PDB entry 6KNM | X-ray diffraction, 3.20 A resolution | chains B and A

Chain B:
Molecule: Apelin receptor, Rubredoxin
Source organism: Homo sapiens
UniProt: chimeric construct of P35414, P00268: residues 7-229 from P35414 (APJ_HUMAN) positions 7-229 (same numbers); residues 1001-1054 from P00268 positions 1-54 (UniProt number = residue number - 1000); residues 243-330 from P35414 (APJ_HUMAN) positions 243-330 (same numbers)
Chain sequence (407 residues; numbered -17 to 348; the number before each row is that of its first residue; numbers below 1 keep their minus sign (Met-17 is residue -17)):
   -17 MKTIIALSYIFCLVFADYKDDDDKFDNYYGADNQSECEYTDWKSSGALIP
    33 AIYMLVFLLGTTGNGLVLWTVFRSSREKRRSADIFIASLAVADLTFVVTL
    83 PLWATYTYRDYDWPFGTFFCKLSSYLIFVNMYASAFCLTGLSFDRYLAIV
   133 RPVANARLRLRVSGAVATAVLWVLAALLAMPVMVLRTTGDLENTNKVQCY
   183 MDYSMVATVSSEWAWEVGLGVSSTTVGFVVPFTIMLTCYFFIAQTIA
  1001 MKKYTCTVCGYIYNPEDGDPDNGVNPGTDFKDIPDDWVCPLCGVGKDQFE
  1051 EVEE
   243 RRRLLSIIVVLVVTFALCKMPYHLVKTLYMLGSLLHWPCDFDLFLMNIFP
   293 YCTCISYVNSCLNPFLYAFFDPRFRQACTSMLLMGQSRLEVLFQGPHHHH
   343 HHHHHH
Unresolved in the structure: -17 to 17, 328-348
Sequence notes: initiating methionine (-17); expression tag (-16 to 6, 331-348); engineered mutation Ala117 (Val in P35414), Asn177 (Thr in P35414), Lys261 (Trp in P35414), Leu325 (Cys in P35414), Met326 (Cys in P35414)
Curated features (UniProtKB/Swiss-Prot):
  - site (Required for APELA and APLN/apelin-13 interaction and signaling): Trp85, Arg168
  - glycosylation (N-linked (GlcNAc...) asparagine): Asn15, Asn175
  - binding site (Fe cation): Cys1006, Cys1009, Cys1039, Cys1042
  - modified residue: Met1001 (N-formylmethionine)
Disulfides: Cys19-Cys281, Cys102-Cys181
Ion coordination: Zn2+: Cys1006, Cys1009, Cys1039, Cys1042

Chain A:
Molecule: Single domain antibody JN241
Source organism: Camelus bactrianus
Notes: antibody fragment or engineered binder
Chain sequence (129 residues; each row starts with the number of its first residue):
     1 QVQLVESGGGSVQSGGSLTLSCAASGSTYSSHCMGWFRQAPGKEREGVAL
    51 MTRSRGTSYADSVKGRFTISQDNTKNILYLQMNSLKPEDTAMYYCAAVPR
   101 AGIESGAYCKWNMKDSGSWGQGTQVTVSS
Disulfides: Cys22-Cys95
What the authors report for this chain:
  - mutagenesis - W111A: abolished binding to Apelin receptor, Rubredoxin (chain B)
  - contacts within the chain: Met51-Trp111 (hydrogen bond), Cys33-Trp111 (hydrophobic contact), Leu50-Trp111 (hydrophobic contact), Val98-Trp111 (hydrophobic contact), Cys109-Trp111 (hydrophobic contact)

How chain B and chain A interact:
Pairs across the interface - 62 pairs, chain B then chain A:
  Glu18(B) - Gln71(A)  hydrogen bond (backbone-backbone)
  Glu18(B) - Asp72(A)
  Cys19(B) - Gln71(A)  hydrogen bond (backbone-backbone)
  Cys19(B) - Asn73(A)
  Glu20(B) - Met51(A)
  Glu20(B) - Ser70(A)
  Glu20(B) - Gln71(A)
  Tyr21(B) - Tyr29(A)  hydrophobic
  Tyr21(B) - Cys33(A)
  Tyr21(B) - Met34(A)
  Tyr21(B) - Met51(A)
  Tyr21(B) - Thr52(A)
  Tyr21(B) - Gln71(A)  hydrogen bond
  Tyr21(B) - Arg100(A)
  Thr22(B) - Arg53(A)
  Thr22(B) - Ser54(A)
  Thr22(B) - Arg55(A)
  Thr22(B) - Gly56(A)
  Tyr93(B) - Tyr108(A)
  Phe110(B) - Glu104(A)
  Arg168(B) - Glu104(A)  salt bridge
  Asp172(B) - Asn112(A)
  Asp172(B) - Met113(A)
  Leu173(B) - Tyr108(A)  hydrophobic
  Leu173(B) - Cys109(A)
  Leu173(B) - Met113(A)  hydrophobic
  Glu174(B) - Thr52(A)
  Glu174(B) - Arg53(A)  hydrogen bond (side chain-backbone)
  Glu174(B) - Ser54(A)  hydrogen bond (side chain-backbone)
  Glu174(B) - Cys109(A)  hydrogen bond (side chain-backbone)
  Glu174(B) - Asn112(A)
  Asn175(B) - Arg55(A)
  Asn175(B) - Asn112(A)
  Thr176(B) - Arg55(A)
  Lys178(B) - Arg53(A)
  Gln180(B) - Arg53(A)
  Gln180(B) - Tyr108(A)
  Tyr182(B) - Ser105(A)
  Met183(B) - Ser105(A)
  Asp184(B) - Lys110(A)  salt bridge
  Ser186(B) - Lys110(A)
  Val191(B) - His32(A)
  Val191(B) - Pro99(A)  hydrophobic
  Ser192(B) - Gln1(A)
  Ser192(B) - Val2(A)
  Glu194(B) - Pro99(A)
  Glu194(B) - Lys110(A)  salt bridge
  Trp195(B) - Ser31(A)
  Glu198(B) - Gly102(A)
  Tyr264(B) - Glu104(A)  hydrogen bond
  Tyr271(B) - Ser30(A)  hydrogen bond (side chain-backbone)
  Tyr271(B) - Ile103(A)  hydrophobic
  Ser275(B) - Thr28(A)
  Ser275(B) - Ser30(A)
  Cys281(B) - Tyr29(A)
  Asp284(B) - Tyr29(A)
  Asp284(B) - Ser30(A)
  Leu285(B) - Tyr29(A)
  Met288(B) - Arg100(A)
  Met288(B) - Ile103(A)  hydrophobic
  Met288(B) - Ala107(A)  hydrophobic
  Phe291(B) - Ile103(A)  hydrophobic
Interface residues without a listed pair, chain B (40 interface residues in all): Asp23, Ile109, Cys181, Tyr185, Gly274, Trp279, Leu287, Tyr299
Interface residues without a listed pair, chain A (34 interface residues in all): Ala101, Trp111, Ser118
The authors on this interface:
  - residue pairs: Arg168(B)-Glu104(A) (salt bridge), Glu174(B)-Thr52(A), Tyr264(B)-Glu104(A) (hydrogen bond), Tyr271(B)-Ser30(A) (hydrogen bond), Ser275(B)-Ser30(A) (hydrogen bond), Asp284(B)-Ser30(A)
  - epitope / paratope residues, chain B: Arg168(B), Glu174(B), Asn175(B), Tyr264(B), Tyr271(B), Ser275(B), Asp284(B)
  - hot spots on chain B (mutagenesis) - E174A: decreased binding to Single domain antibody JN241 (chain A)
  - epitope / paratope residues, chain A: Tyr29(A), Ser30(A), Thr52(A), Ser54(A), Arg55(A), Glu104(A)
  - hot spots on chain A (mutagenesis) - S30A: abolished binding to Apelin receptor, Rubredoxin (chain B)

Overview:
40 residues of chain B and 34 residues of chain A are in contact, with 8 hydrogen bonds and 3 salt bridges.
Among the polar pairs are Arg168(B)-Glu104(A), Asp184(B)-Lys110(A) and Glu194(B)-Lys110(A). The paper
describes a salt bridge between Arg168(B) and Glu104(A); contacts between Glu174(B) and Thr52(A) and Asp284(B)
and Ser30(A); hydrogen bonds between Tyr264(B) and Glu104(A), Tyr271(B) and Ser30(A) and Ser275(B) and
Ser30(A). From the paper: W111A and S30A of chain A abolish binding to Apelin receptor, Rubredoxin (chain B);
epitope/paratope residues Arg168(B), Glu174(B) and Tyr29(A) among others.
Here chain B is Apelin receptor, Rubredoxin (Homo sapiens) and chain A is Single domain antibody JN241
(Camelus bactrianus). Entry 6KNM (Apelin receptor in complex with single domain antibody) was determined by
X-ray diffraction.
